Entry 8F8L (X-ray diffraction, 2.20 A resolution); this record covers chain A.

# Chain A
Name: (2E, 6E)-farnesyl diphosphate synthase
Source organism: Mycobacterium tuberculosis
Notes: EC 2.5.1.10, 2.5.1.1
UniProtKB: O53507 (GFPPS_MYCTU); residues 1-352 here = UniProt positions 1-352
Chain sequence (387 residues; each row starts with the number of its first residue; numbers below 1 keep their minus sign (Met-34 is residue -34)):
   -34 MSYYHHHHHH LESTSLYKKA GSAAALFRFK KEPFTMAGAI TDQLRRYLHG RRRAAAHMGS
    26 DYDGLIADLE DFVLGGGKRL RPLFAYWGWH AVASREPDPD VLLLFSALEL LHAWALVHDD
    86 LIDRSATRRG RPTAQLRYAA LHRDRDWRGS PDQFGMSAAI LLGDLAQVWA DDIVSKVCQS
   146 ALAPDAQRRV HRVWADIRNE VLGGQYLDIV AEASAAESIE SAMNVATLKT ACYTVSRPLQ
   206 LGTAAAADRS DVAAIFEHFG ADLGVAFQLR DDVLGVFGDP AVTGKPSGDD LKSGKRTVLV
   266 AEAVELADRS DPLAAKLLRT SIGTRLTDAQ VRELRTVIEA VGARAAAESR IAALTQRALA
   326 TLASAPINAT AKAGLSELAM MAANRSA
Not modelled in the structure: -34 to 0, 345-352
Sequence notes: expression tag (-34 to 0)
Metal / ion sites: Ca2+ site 1: Asp84, Asp88 (together with dimethylallyl diphosphate)
Ligand contacts: dimethylallyl diphosphate (DMA): His77, Ala80, Leu81, Asp84, Asp85, Asp88, Arg93, Val166, Gln170, Lys194, Tyr198, Lys250, Lys260
UniProt features mapped onto this chain:
  - motif (DDXXD motif): Asp84 to Asp88, Asp236 to Gly240
  - binding site (isopentenyl diphosphate): Lys43, Arg46, His77, Arg94
  - binding site (Mg(2+)): Asp84, Asp88
From the paper describing this entry:
  - specificity-determining residues: Trp79, Leu167, Tyr198 (proposed by the authors, not directly observed)

# Summary
Ligands of chain A: dimethylallyl diphosphate. The Ca2+ site 1 is built by Asp84 and Asp88. UniProt lists 4
isopentenyl diphosphate-binding residues and Mg2+-binding residues Asp84 and Asp88. From the paper:
specificity determinants Trp79, Leu167 and Tyr198.
Chain A is (2E, 6E)-farnesyl diphosphate synthase (Mycobacterium tuberculosis); the structure, The structure
of Rv2173 from M. tuberculosis with DMAP bound, was determined by X-ray diffraction together with 8F8F from
the same study.
